PDB entry 2GON | X-ray diffraction, 1.90 A resolution | chain A

# Chain A
Molecule: Capsid protein p24 (CA)
From: Human immunodeficiency virus 1
Notes: fragment: N-terminal Domain (residues 133-278)
UniProtKB: P12497 (POL_HV1N5); residues 133-278 here correspond to UniProt positions 132-277 (UniProt number = residue number - 1)
Chain sequence (146 residues; each row starts with the number of its first residue):
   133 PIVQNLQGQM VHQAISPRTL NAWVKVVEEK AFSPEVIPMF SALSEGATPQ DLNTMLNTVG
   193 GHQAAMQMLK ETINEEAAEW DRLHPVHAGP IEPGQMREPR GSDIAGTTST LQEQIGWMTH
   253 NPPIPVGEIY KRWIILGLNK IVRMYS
Disordered / not traced: 133-143, 220-227
Construct notes: modified residue (142, 171, 187, 198, 200, 228, 250, 276); engineered mutation Glu-224 (Ala223 in P12497)
Modified positions: Mse-142 (selenomethionine); Mse-171, Mse-187, Mse-198, Mse-200, Mse-228, Mse-250, Mse-276 (selenomethionine; parent Met)

# Summary
Chain A is Capsid protein p24 (CA) (Human immunodeficiency virus 1); the structure, Xray Structure of
Gag133-278, was determined by X-ray diffraction (same publication as 2GOL).
